PDB entry 7POO | X-ray diffraction, 2.70 A resolution | chains A and B

[Chain A (and B)]
Name: Bft-3
From: Bacteroides fragilis
Notes: chain B of this document is another copy of the same molecule, construct and numbering; everything in this record applies to it too
UniProt: O86049 (O86049_BACFG); numbering as in UniProt (aligned over 18-397)
Chain sequence (402 residues; row label = number of the first residue in the row; numbers below 1 keep their minus sign (Met-4 is residue -4)):
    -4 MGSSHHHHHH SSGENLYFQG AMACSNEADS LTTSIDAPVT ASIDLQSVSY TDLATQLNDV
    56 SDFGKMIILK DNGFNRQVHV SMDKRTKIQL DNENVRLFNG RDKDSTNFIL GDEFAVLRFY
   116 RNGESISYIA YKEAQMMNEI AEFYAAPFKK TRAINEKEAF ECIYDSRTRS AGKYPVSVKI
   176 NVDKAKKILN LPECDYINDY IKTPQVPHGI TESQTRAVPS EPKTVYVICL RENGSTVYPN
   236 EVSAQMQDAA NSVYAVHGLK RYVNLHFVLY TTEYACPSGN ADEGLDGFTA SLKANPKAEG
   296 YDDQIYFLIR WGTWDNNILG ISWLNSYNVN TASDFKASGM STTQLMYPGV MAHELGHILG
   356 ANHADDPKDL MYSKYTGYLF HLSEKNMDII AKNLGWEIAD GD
Unresolved in the structure: -4 to 33, 163-165, 202-210 (chain B: -4 to 33, 163-167, 194-213)
Construct notes: initiating methionine (-4); expression tag (-3 to 17)
Metal / ion sites: Zn2+: Asp194, His348, His352, His358
Small-molecule neighbours: foliosidine (7WK): Tyr221, Ile223, Leu225, Val263, Tyr265, Thr266, Thr267, Asn290, Lys292, Ala293, Tyr296, Tyr301
From the paper describing this entry:
  - binding site for foliosidine: Tyr221, Tyr265, Lys292, Tyr296, Tyr301

[How chain A and chain B interact]
Pairs across the interface (31; chain A residue first):
  Thr46(A) with Asn87(B)
  Thr50(A) with Asn87(B)
  Asn53(A) with Lys82(B); Gln84(B); His261(B)
  Asp54(A) with Tyr221(B), hydrogen bond
  Val55(A) with Lys82(B), hydrogen bond (backbone-side chain)
  Ser56(A) with Lys82(B)
  Phe58(A) with Ser215(B); Glu216(B)
  Lys82(A) with Asn53(B), hydrogen bond (side chain-backbone); Asp54(B); Val55(B), hydrogen bond (side chain-backbone)
  Gln84(A) with Asn53(B)
  Asp86(A) with Lys127(B)
  Asn87(A) with Tyr45(B); Thr46(B)
  Glu88(A) with Asp107(B); Lys127(B), salt bridge
  Asn89(A) with Arg91(B); Asp107(B), hydrogen bond (backbone-side chain)
  Arg91(A) with Asn89(B)
  Asp107(A) with Glu88(B); Asn89(B), hydrogen bond (side chain-backbone); Asp107(B)
  Lys127(A) with Asp86(B); Glu88(B)
  Ser215(A) with Phe58(B)
  Glu216(A) with Phe58(B)
  Tyr221(A) with Asp54(B), hydrogen bond
  His261(A) with Asn53(B)
Also at the interface, not in a pair above, chain A (22 interface residues in all): Tyr45, Pro217
Also at the interface, not in a pair above, chain B (23 interface residues in all): Ala49, Thr50, Ser56, Pro217

[In short]
22 residues of chain A face 23 of chain B across their interface, with 7 hydrogen bonds and 1 salt bridge.
Among the polar pairs are Glu88(A)-Lys127(B), Asp54(A)-Tyr221(B) and Val55(A)-Lys82(B). Bound to chain A:
foliosidine. The paper reports a binding site for foliosidine at Tyr221(A), Tyr265(A) and Lys292(A) among
others.
Both chains are Bft-3 (Bacteroides fragilis). Entry 7POO (Crystal structure of profragilysin-3 (proBFT-3) from
Bacteroides fragilis in complex with foliosidine in P212121) was determined by X-ray diffraction (same
publication as 7PND, 7POL, 7POQ and 7POU).
